Entry 6WEU (X-ray diffraction, 2.65 A resolution); this record covers chain AbA.

Chain AbA:
Molecule: Ectonucleotide pyrophosphatase/phosphodiesterase family member 1
From: Homo sapiens
Notes: EC 3.1.4.1, 3.6.1.9
UniProt: P22413 (ENPP1_HUMAN); residues 1-925 here = UniProt positions 1-925
Chain sequence (925 residues; each row starts with the number of its first residue):
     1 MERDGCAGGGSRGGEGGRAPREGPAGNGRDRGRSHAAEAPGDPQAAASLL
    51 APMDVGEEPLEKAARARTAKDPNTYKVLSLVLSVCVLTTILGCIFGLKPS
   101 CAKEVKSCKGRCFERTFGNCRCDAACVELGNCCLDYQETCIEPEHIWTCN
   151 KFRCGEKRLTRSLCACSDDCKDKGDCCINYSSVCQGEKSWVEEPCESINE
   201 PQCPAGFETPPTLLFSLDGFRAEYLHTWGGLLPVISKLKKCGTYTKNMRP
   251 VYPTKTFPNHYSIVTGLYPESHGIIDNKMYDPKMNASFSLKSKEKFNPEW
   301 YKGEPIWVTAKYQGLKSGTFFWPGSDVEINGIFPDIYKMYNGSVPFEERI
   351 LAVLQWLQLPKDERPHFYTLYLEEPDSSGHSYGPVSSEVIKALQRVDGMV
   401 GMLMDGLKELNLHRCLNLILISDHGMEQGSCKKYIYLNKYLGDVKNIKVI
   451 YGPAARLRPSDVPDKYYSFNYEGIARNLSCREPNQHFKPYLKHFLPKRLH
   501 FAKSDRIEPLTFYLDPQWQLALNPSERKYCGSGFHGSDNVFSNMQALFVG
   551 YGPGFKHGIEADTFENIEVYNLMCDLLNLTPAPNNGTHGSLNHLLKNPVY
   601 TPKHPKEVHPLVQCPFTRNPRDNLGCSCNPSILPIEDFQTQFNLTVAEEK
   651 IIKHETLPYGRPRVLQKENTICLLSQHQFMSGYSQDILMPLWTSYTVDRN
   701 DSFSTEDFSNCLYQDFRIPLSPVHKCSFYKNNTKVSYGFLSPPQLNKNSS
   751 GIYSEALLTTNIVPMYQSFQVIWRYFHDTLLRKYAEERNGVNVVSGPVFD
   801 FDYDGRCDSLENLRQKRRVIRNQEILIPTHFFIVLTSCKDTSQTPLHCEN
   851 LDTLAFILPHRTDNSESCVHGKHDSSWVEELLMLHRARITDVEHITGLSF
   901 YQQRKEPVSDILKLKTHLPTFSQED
Unresolved in the structure: 1-103, 872-873, 922-925
UniProt features mapped onto this chain:
  - motif: Ala-45 to Pro-52 (Di-leucine motif)
  - active site: Thr-256 (AMP-threonine intermediate)
  - binding site (AMP): Asp-218, Thr-256, Asn-277, Lys-295, Tyr-340, Asp-376, His-424, His-535
  - binding site (Zn(2+)): Asp-218, Thr-256, Asp-376, His-380, Asp-423, His-424, His-535
  - binding site (CMP): Thr-256, Asn-277, Lys-295, Tyr-340, Asp-376, His-424, His-535
  - binding site (dTMP): Thr-256, Asn-277, Tyr-340, Asp-376, His-424, His-535
  - binding site (GMP): Thr-256, Asn-277, Leu-290, Lys-295, Tyr-340, Asp-376, His-424, His-535
  - binding site (2',3'-cGAMP): His-380, Ser-532
  - binding site (Ca(2+)): Asp-800, Asp-802, Asp-804, Arg-806, Asp-808
  - site: Ala-102, Lys-103 (Cleavage), Lys-915 (Essential for catalytic activity)
  - modified residue: Thr-256 (Phosphothreonine)
  - glycosylation (N-linked (GlcNAc...) asparagine): Asn-179, Asn-285, Asn-341, Asn-477, Asn-585, Asn-643, Asn-700, Asn-731, Asn-748
  - natural variant: Leu-91 (L91P: In OPLL), Gly-92 (G92D: In ARHR2), Cys-120 (C120R: In COLED), Cys-126 (C126R: In GACI1), Cys-133 (C133R: In COLED), Cys-149 (C149S: In COLED), Cys-164 (C164S: In COLED), Lys-173 (K173Q: Associated with T2D), Cys-177 (C177S: In COLED; C177Y: In COLED), Cys-195 (C195R: In GACI1; C195S: In GACI1), Ser-216 (S216Y: In GACI1; uncertain significance), Asp-218 (D218V: In GACI1), 32 further natural variant entries in UniProt
Cystine bridges: Cys-108/Cys-122, Cys-112/Cys-140, Cys-120/Cys-133, Cys-126/Cys-132, Cys-149/Cys-166, Cys-154/Cys-184, Cys-164/Cys-177, Cys-170/Cys-176, Cys-195/Cys-241, Cys-203/Cys-415, Cys-431/Cys-530, Cys-480/Cys-868, Cys-614/Cys-672, Cys-626/Cys-726, Cys-628/Cys-711, Cys-838/Cys-848
Glycans and other covalent adducts: glycan linked to Asn-285, Asn-477, Asn-731; N-acetylglucosamine (NAG) linked to Asn-341, Asn-585
Bound ions: Zn2+ site 1: Asp-218, Thr-256, Asp-423, His-424; Zn2+ site 2: Asp-376, His-380, His-535
Ligand contacts: adenosine -5'-thio-monophosphate: Asp-218, Lys-255, Thr-256, Phe-257, Asn-277, Leu-290, Lys-295, Trp-322, Pro-323, Asp-326, Tyr-340, Tyr-371, Glu-373, Asp-376, His-380, His-424, His-535
From the paper describing this entry:
  - binding site for adenosine -5'-thio-monophosphate: Asn-277

Overview:
Ligands of chain AbA: adenosine -5'-thio-monophosphate. Covalently linked N-acetylglucosamine: at Asn-285,
Asn-341, Asn-477, Asn-585 and Asn-731. Asp-218, Thr-256, Asp-423 and His-424 form the Zn2+ site 1. From
UniProt: active-site residue Thr-256, 8 AMP-binding residues, 7 Zn2+-binding residues and 7 CMP-binding
residues. From the paper: a binding site for adenosine -5'-thio-monophosphate at Asn-277.
Chain AbA is Ectonucleotide pyrophosphatase/phosphodiesterase family member 1 (Homo sapiens); the structure,
Crystal structures of human E-NPP 1: bound to adenosine-5'-thio-monophosphate, was determined by X-ray
diffraction (same publication as 6WET, 6WEV, 6WEW and 6WFJ).
